PDB entry 8EGF | X-ray diffraction, 1.85 A resolution | chain A

== Chain A ==
Protein: [3-methyl-2-oxobutanoate dehydrogenase [lipoamide]] kinase, mitochondrial
Source organism: Rattus norvegicus
Notes: EC 2.7.11.4
UniProtKB: Q00972 (BCKD_RAT); residues 1-382 here correspond to UniProt positions 31-412 (UniProt number = residue number + 30)
Chain sequence (388 residues; each row starts with the number of its first residue):
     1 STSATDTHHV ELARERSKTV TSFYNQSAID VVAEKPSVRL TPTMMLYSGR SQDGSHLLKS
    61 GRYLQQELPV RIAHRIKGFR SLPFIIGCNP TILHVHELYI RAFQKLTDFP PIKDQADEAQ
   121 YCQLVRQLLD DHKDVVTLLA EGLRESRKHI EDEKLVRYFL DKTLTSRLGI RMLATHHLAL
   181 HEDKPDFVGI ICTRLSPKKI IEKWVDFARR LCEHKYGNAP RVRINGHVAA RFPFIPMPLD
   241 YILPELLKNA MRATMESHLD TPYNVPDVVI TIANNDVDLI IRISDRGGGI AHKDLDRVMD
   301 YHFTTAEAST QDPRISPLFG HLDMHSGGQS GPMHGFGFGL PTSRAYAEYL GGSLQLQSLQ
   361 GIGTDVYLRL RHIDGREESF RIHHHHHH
Disordered / not traced: 1-24, 50-52, 308-329, 375-388
Construct notes: expression tag (383-388)
Ion coordination: K+: V298, D300, F303, G337 (together with ADP)
Residues lining bound ligands:
  - ADP (adenosine-5'-diphosphate): E245, K248, N249, A250, R252, A253, D285, G289, I290, V298, F303, T304, T305, A306, G335, F336, G337, F338, G339, L340, P341, T364
  - WIK ((5P)-5-(4'-methyl[1,1'-biphenyl]-2-yl)-1H-tetrazole), molecule 1: R39, L40, P42, M45, Y63, R71, G169, M172, L173, H176, I190, I235, Y349, L350
  - WIK, molecule 2: L128, L129, H132, K133, V136, R167, I170, R171, G331, P332, Y346
UniProt features mapped onto this chain:
  - binding site (ATP): N249, D285, T304, T305, H334, G337, L340
  - binding site (Mg(2+)): N249
  - binding site (K(+)): V298, D300, F303, G337
  - modified residue: S1 (Phosphoserine), K162 (N6-acetyllysine), K203 (N6-acetyllysine), S326 (Phosphoserine), S330 (Phosphoserine)
Reported in the primary citation:
  - conformationally variable residues (order/disorder transition, side-chain flip): L128, H132, R167, R171, S330 to G335
  - binding site for WIK: R71, R167, R171, G331, P332, Y346
  - binding site for ADP: F336
  - contacts within the chain: E245-H334

== Overview ==
Chain A binds ADP and compound WIK. V298, D300, F303 and G337 form the K+ site. Curated annotation (UniProt)
lists 7 ATP-binding residues, Mg2+-binding residue N249 and 4 K+-binding residues. The paper reports a binding
site for WIK at R71, R167 and R171 among others; a binding site for ADP at F336.
Chain A is [3-methyl-2-oxobutanoate dehydrogenase [lipoamide]] kinase, mitochondrial (Rattus norvegicus); the
structure, Branched chain ketoacid dehydrogenase kinase in complex with inhibitor, was determined by X-ray
diffraction, deposited together with 8EGD, 8EGQ and 8EGU.
